Entry 3SKN (X-ray diffraction, 2.90 A resolution); this record covers chains E and F of the 8 polymer chains in the assembly.

Chain E:
Name: RL42 T cell receptor, alpha chain
Organism: Homo sapiens
Sequence (203 residues; numbered -1 to 217 plus 3 insertion-coded residues; 19 numbers in that range are skipped by the numbering (no residue carries them; nothing is unmodelled there); the number before each row is that of its first residue; a row labelled like 84A-84C holds insertion residues (84A, then the next letters in order); numbers below 1 keep their minus sign (His-1 is residue -1)):
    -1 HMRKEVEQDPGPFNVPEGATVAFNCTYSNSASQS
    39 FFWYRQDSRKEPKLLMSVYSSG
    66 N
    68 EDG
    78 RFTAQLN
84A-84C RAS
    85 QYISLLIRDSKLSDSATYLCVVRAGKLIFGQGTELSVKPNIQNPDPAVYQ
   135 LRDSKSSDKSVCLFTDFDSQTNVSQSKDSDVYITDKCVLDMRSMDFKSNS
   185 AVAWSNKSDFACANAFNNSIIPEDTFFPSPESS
Not modelled in the structure: -1 to 1, 215-217
Disulfide bonds: Cys23-Cys104, Cys146-Cys196

Chain F:
Name: RL42 T cell receptor, beta chain
Organism: Homo sapiens
Sequence (244 residues; numbered 0 to 255; 12 numbers in that range are skipped by the numbering (no residue carries them; nothing is unmodelled there); the number before each row is that of its first residue; numbering starts at 0):
     0 HMNAGVTQTPKFRVLKTGQSMTLLCAQDMNHEY
    39 MYWYRQDPGMGLRLIHYSVGEGT
    66 TAKGEVP
    74 DGYNVSRL
    83 KKQNFLLGLESAAPSQTSVYFCASGQGNFDIQYFGAGTRLSVLEDLKNVF
   133 PPEVAVFEPSEAEISHTQKATLVCLATGFYPDHVELSWWVNGKEVHSGVC
   183 TDPQPLKEQPALNDSRYALSSRLRVSATFWQNPRNHFRCQVQFYGLSEND
   233 EWTQDRAKPVTQIVSAEAWGRAD
Not modelled in the structure: 0-2
Disulfide bonds: Cys24-Cys104, Cys156-Cys221

How chain E and chain F interact:
Pairs across the interface (84; chain E residue first):
  Phe40(E) - Asp112(F)
  Tyr42(E) - Ile113(F)
  Tyr42(E) - Gln114(F)  hydrogen bond (side chain-backbone)
  Gln44(E) - Gln44(F)
  Gln44(E) - Phe103(F)
  Ser46(E) - Gln186(F)  hydrogen bond
  Arg47(E) - Arg121(F)  hydrogen bond (backbone-side chain)
  Arg47(E) - Asp164(F)  salt bridge
  Arg47(E) - Pro185(F)
  Arg47(E) - Gln186(F)  hydrogen bond
  Arg47(E) - Pro187(F)
  Lys48(E) - Phe103(F)
  Glu49(E) - Phe103(F)
  Glu49(E) - Gly117(F)
  Glu49(E) - Ala118(F)
  Pro50(E) - Phe103(F)
  Pro50(E) - Phe116(F)
  Leu52(E) - Ile113(F)  hydrophobic
  Ser55(E) - Ile113(F)
  Arg107(E) - Asn110(F)  hydrogen bond
  Arg107(E) - Phe111(F)
  Lys110(E) - Tyr55(F)
  Lys110(E) - Lys68(F)
  Lys110(E) - Phe111(F)
  Leu111(E) - Tyr42(F)
  Leu111(E) - Phe111(F)
  Leu111(E) - Gln114(F)
  Phe113(E) - Tyr42(F)  hydrophobic
  Phe113(E) - Gly49(F)
  Phe113(E) - Leu50(F)
  Gly114(E) - Gly49(F)
  Gln115(E) - Gly47(F)
  Gln115(E) - Met48(F)
  Asp129(E) - His148(F)  salt bridge
  Tyr133(E) - Ser142(F)
  Tyr133(E) - Ala144(F)  hydrophobic
  Tyr133(E) - Glu145(F)
  Tyr133(E) - His148(F)
  Tyr133(E) - Thr149(F)
  Gln134(E) - Ser142(F)
  Leu135(E) - Phe139(F)  hydrophobic
  Leu135(E) - Glu140(F)
  Leu135(E) - Thr153(F)
  Leu135(E) - Val155(F)  hydrophobic
  Arg136(E) - Phe139(F)
  Arg136(E) - Glu140(F)  hydrogen bond (backbone-backbone)
  Asp137(E) - Phe139(F)
  Ser138(E) - Val138(F)  hydrogen bond (side chain-backbone)
  Ser138(E) - Glu140(F)
  Ser138(E) - Glu249(F)
  Ser138(E) - Ala250(F)
  Lys143(E) - Phe139(F)
  Ser144(E) - Phe139(F)
  Val145(E) - Phe139(F)  hydrophobic
  Val145(E) - Leu157(F)  hydrophobic
  Leu147(E) - Thr153(F)
  Asp150(E) - Arg206(F)  salt bridge
  Tyr166(E) - Leu188(F)  hydrophobic
  Tyr166(E) - Glu190(F)
  Ile167(E) - Leu188(F)
  Thr168(E) - Asp184(F)
  Thr168(E) - Ser202(F)
  Cys171(E) - Cys182(F)  disulfide
  Cys171(E) - Thr183(F)
  Cys171(E) - Arg204(F)
  Val172(E) - Cys182(F)  hydrogen bond (backbone-side chain)
  Leu173(E) - Gly180(F)
  Asp174(E) - Ser179(F)
  Asp174(E) - Gly180(F)  hydrogen bond (backbone-backbone)
  Met175(E) - Lys151(F)
  Met175(E) - Arg206(F)
  Met175(E) - Val207(F)
  Met175(E) - Ser208(F)
  Arg176(E) - Ser179(F)
  Met178(E) - Ser208(F)
  Phe180(E) - Lys151(F)
  Ser184(E) - Arg204(F)  hydrogen bond (backbone-side chain)
  Ala185(E) - Arg204(F)
  Val186(E) - Arg204(F)
  Trp188(E) - Leu157(F)  hydrophobic
  Trp188(E) - Leu188(F)  hydrophobic
  Trp188(E) - Ala200(F)  hydrophobic
  Phe210(E) - His148(F)
  Pro212(E) - Ala144(F)  hydrophobic
Other interface residues (no listed pair), chain E (52 interface residues in all): Ser32, Gly109, Asp142, Thr149, Ser163, Asp169, Ser182
Other interface residues (no listed pair), chain F (56 interface residues in all): Leu52, Ala137, Pro141, Thr159, Val181, Lys189, Gln191
Cross-chain cystine bridges: Cys171(E)-Cys182(F)

Summary:
52 residues of chain E and 56 residues of chain F are in contact; the contacts include 1 disulfide bond, 10
hydrogen bonds and 3 salt bridges. Polar pairs include Arg47(E)-Asp164(F), Asp129(E)-His148(F) and
Asp150(E)-Arg206(F).
Chain E is RL42 T cell receptor, alpha chain and chain F is RL42 T cell receptor, beta chain, both from Homo
sapiens; the structure, Crystal structure of the RL42 TCR unliganded, was determined by X-ray diffraction,
deposited together with 3SJV, 3SKM and 3SKO.
